Entry 7O10 (electron microscopy, 3.60 A resolution); this record covers chains A and D of the 5 polymer chains in the assembly.

# Chain A
Molecule: Probable ABC transporter binding protein NosD
Source organism: Pseudomonas stutzeri ATCC 14405
Reference sequence: P19843 (NOSD_PSEST); numbering as in UniProt (aligned over 1-436)
Sequence (436 residues; numbered 1 to 436; the number before each row is that of its first residue):
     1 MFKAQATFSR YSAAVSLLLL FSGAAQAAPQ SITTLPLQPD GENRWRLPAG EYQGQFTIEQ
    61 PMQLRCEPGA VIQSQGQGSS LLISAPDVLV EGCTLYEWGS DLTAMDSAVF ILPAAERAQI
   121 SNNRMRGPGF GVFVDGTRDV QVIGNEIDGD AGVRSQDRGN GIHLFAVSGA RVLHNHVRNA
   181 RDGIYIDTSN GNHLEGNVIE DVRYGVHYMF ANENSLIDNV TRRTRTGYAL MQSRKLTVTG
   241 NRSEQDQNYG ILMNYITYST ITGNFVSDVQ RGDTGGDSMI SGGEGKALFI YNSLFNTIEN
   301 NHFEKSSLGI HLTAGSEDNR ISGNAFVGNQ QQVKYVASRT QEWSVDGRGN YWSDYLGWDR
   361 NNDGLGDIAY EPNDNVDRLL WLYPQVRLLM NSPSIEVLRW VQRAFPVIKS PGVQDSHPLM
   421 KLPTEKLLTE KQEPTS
Unresolved in the structure: 1-27, 430-436
Metal / ion sites: Mg2+: D359, N361, D363, L365, D367

# Chain D
Molecule: Probable ABC transporter permease protein NosY
Source organism: Pseudomonas stutzeri ATCC 14405
Reference sequence: P19845 (NOSY_PSEST); residue numbers follow UniProt; this construct covers 1-276
Sequence (276 residues; numbered 1 to 276; the number before each row is that of its first residue):
     1 MNQVWNIARK ELSDGLRNRW LLAISLLFAV LAVGIAWLGA AASGQLGFTS IPATIASLAS
    61 LATFLMPLIA LLLAYDAIVG EDEGGTLMLL LTYPLGRGQI LLGKFVGHGL ILALAVLIGF
   121 GCAALAIALL VEGVELGMLF WAFGRFMISS TLLGWVFLAF AYVLSGKVNE KSSAAGLALG
   181 VWFLFVLVFD LVLLALLVLS EGKFNPELLP WLLLLNPTDI YRLINLSGFE GSGSAMGVLS
   241 LGADLPVPAA VLWLCLLAWI GVSLLLAYAI FRRRLT
Unresolved in the structure: 1, 44-49, 275-276

# How chain A and chain D interact
Pairs across the interface (41):
  L356(A) with V198(D)
  W358(A) with L194(D), hydrophobic; L197(D); G202(D); G237(D); V238(D), hydrophobic; S240(D); L241(D), hydrophobic
  D359(A) with E201(D), hydrogen bond (backbone-backbone); G202(D)
  R360(A) with G202(D); N205(D), hydrogen bond (side chain-backbone); P206(D), hydrogen bond (side chain-backbone); L209(D); P210(D); L241(D); D244(D), salt bridge
  N362(A) with K203(D)
  I368(A) with G233(D); G237(D); S240(D)
  A369(A) with S234(D), hydrogen bond (backbone-side chain)
  E371(A) with S234(D), hydrogen bond
  W400(A) with F64(D), hydrophobic
  A404(A) with S60(D), hydrogen bond (backbone-side chain); F64(D), hydrophobic
  F405(A) with I35(D), hydrophobic; S57(D); L61(D), hydrophobic; F64(D), hydrophobic
  P406(A) with S57(D); A235(D), hydrophobic
  V407(A) with I35(D); L38(D); G39(D); A53(D); T54(D); S57(D)
  I408(A) with L38(D), hydrophobic
  M420(A) with E201(D)
  K421(A) with E201(D), salt bridge
Interface residues without a listed pair, chain A (17 interface residues in all): G357
Interface residues without a listed pair, chain D (30 interface residues in all): A56, L187, E207

# Summary
17 residues of chain A and 30 residues of chain D are in contact, with 6 hydrogen bonds and 2 salt bridges.
Polar pairs include R360(A)-D244(D), K421(A)-E201(D) and R360(A)-N205(D). D359(A), N361(A), D363(A), L365(A)
and D367(A) coordinate Mg2+.
Chain A is Probable ABC transporter binding protein NosD and chain D is Probable ABC transporter permease
protein NosY, both from Pseudomonas stutzeri ATCC 14405; the structure, ABC transporter NosDFY,
nucleotide-free in GDN, R-domain 2, was determined by electron microscopy, deposited together with 7O0Y, 7O0Z,
7O11, 7O12, 7O13, 7O14 and 10 further entries.
